Entry 2OLW (X-ray diffraction, 1.60 A resolution); this record covers chain A.

# Chain A
Molecule: Ribosomal large subunit pseudouridine synthase E
Organism: Escherichia coli
Notes: EC 5.4.99.-
Reference sequence: P75966 (RLUE_ECOLI); residues 1-217 here = UniProt positions 1-217
Chain sequence (217 residues; each row starts with the number of its first residue):
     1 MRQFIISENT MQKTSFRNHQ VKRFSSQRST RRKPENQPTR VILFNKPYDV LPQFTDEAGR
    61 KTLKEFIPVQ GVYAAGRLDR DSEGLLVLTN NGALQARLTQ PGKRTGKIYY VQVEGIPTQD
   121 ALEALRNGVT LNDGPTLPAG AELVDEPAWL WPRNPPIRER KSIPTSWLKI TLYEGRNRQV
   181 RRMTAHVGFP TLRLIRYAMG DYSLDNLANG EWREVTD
Unresolved in the structure: 1-36, 159, 217
What the authors report for this chain:
  - conformationally variable residues (loop rearrangement, order/disorder transition): I157 to I163
  - catalytic residues: D79, Y109 (citing earlier work)

# In short
From the paper: catalytic residues D79 and Y109; conformational variability at I157.
Chain A is Ribosomal large subunit pseudouridine synthase E (Escherichia coli); the structure, Crystal
Structure of E. coli pseudouridine synthase RluE, was determined by X-ray diffraction.
